Entry 6KLU (electron microscopy, 12.00 A resolution (very low resolution: no residue pairs are listed; an interface is given only as per-side residue counts)); this record covers chains A and C of the 3 polymer chains in the assembly.

# Chain A
Name: Troponin C, slow skeletal and cardiac muscles
Organism: Mus musculus
Reference sequence: P19123 (TNNC1_MOUSE); numbering as in UniProt (aligned over 2-158)
Sequence (157 residues; each row starts with the number of its first residue):
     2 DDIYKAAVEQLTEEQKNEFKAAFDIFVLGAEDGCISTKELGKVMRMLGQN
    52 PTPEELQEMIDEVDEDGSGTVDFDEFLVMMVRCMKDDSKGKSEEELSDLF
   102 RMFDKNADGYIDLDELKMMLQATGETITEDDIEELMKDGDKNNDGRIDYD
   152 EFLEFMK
Disordered / not traced: 86-92
Ion coordination: Ca2+ site 1: Asp65, Asp67, Ser69, Thr71, Glu76; Ca2+ site 2: Asp105, Asn107, Asp109, Tyr111, Glu116; Ca2+ site 3: Asp141, Asn143, Asp145, Arg147, Glu152
Curated features (UniProtKB/Swiss-Prot):
  - binding site (Ca(2+)): Asp65, Asp67, Ser69, Thr71, Glu76, Asp105, Asn107, Asp109, Tyr111, Glu116, Asp141, Asn143, Asp145, Arg147, Glu152
  - modified residue: Ser98 (Phosphoserine)

# Chain C
Name: Troponin I, cardiac muscle
Organism: Mus musculus
Reference sequence: P48787 (TNNI3_MOUSE); residues 49-166 here correspond to UniProt positions 50-167 (UniProt number = residue number + 1)
Sequence (118 residues; row label = number of the first residue in the row):
    49 LKTLMLQIAKQEMEREAEERRGEKGRVLRTRCQPLELDGLGFEELQDLCR
    99 QLHARVDKVDEERYDVEAKVTKNITEIADLTQKIYDLRGKFKRPTLRRVR
   149 ISADAMMQALLGTRAKES
Disordered / not traced: 138-147
Curated features (UniProtKB/Swiss-Prot):
  - region: Thr129 to Ser150 (Involved in binding TNC and actin)
  - site (Involved in TNI-TNT interactions): Cys80, Cys97
  - modified residue: Thr51 (Phosphothreonine), Thr78 (Phosphothreonine), Thr129 (Phosphothreonine), Thr143 (Phosphothreonine), Ser150 (Phosphoserine), Ser166 (Phosphoserine)

# Chain A / chain C interface
At this resolution (12 A) residue pairs are not listed: 31 residues of chain A and 26 of chain C lie at the interface.

# Overview
Chain A and chain C form an interface of 31 and 26 residues respectively. The Ca2+ site 1 is built by
Asp65(A), Asp67(A), Ser69(A), Thr71(A) and Glu76(A). Asp105(A), Asn107(A), Asp109(A), Tyr111(A) and Glu116(A)
coordinate Ca2+ site 2. From UniProt: 15 Ca2+-binding residues on chain A.
Here chain A is Troponin C, slow skeletal and cardiac muscles and chain C is Troponin I, cardiac muscle, both
from Mus musculus. Entry 6KLU (Troponin of cardiac thin filament in high-calcium state) was determined by
electron microscopy, deposited together with 6KLP, 6KLQ and 6KLT.
